PDB entry 8QJB | X-ray diffraction, 3.09 A resolution | chain A

# Chain A
Name: T6SS-associated Rhs core domain
Source organism: Salmonella bongori N268-08
UniProtKB: S5MXP0 (S5MXP0_SALBN); numbering as in UniProt (aligned over 348-1420)
Amino-acid sequence (1077 residues; each row starts with the number of its first residue):
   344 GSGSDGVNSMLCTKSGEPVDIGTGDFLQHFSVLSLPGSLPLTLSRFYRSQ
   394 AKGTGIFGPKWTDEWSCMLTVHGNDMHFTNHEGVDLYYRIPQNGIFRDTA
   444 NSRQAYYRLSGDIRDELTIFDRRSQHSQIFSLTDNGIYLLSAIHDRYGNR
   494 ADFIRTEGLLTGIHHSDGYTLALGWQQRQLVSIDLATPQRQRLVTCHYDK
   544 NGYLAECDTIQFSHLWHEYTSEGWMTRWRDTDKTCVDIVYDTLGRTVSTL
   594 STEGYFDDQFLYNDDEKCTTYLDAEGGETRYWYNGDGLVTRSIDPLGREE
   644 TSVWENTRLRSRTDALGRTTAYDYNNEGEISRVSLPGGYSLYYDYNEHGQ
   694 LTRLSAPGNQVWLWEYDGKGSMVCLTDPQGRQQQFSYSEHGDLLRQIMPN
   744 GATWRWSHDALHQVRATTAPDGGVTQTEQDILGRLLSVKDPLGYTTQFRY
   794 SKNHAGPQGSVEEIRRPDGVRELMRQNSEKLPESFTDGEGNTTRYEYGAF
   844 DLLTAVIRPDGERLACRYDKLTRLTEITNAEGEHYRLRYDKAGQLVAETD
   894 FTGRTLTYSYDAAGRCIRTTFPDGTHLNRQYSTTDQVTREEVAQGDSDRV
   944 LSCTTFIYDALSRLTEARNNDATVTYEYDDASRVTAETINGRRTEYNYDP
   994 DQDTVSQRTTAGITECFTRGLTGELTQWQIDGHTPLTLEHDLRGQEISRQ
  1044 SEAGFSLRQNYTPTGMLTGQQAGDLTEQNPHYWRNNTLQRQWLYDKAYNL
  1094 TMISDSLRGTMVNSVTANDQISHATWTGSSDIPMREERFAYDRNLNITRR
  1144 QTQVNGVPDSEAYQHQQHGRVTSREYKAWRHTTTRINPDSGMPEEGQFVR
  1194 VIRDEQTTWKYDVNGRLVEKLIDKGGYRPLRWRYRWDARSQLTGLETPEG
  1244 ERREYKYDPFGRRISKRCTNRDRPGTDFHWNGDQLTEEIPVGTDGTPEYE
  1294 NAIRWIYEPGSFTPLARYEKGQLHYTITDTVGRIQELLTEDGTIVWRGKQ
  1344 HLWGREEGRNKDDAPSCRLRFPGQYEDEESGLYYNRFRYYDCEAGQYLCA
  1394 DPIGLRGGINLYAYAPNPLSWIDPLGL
Unresolved in the structure: 344-359, 1067-1077, 1177-1189
Construct notes: expression tag (344-347)
From the paper describing this entry:
  - conformationally variable residues (order/disorder transition): E360

# Summary
From the paper: conformational variability at E360.
Chain A is T6SS-associated Rhs core domain (Salmonella bongori N268-08); the structure, T6SS-linked Rhs repeat
protein - Salmonella bongori Rhs-core domain extended N-terminus, was determined by X-ray diffraction,
deposited together with 8QJC and 8QJD.
